8YJI - chain A; structure by X-ray diffraction, 2.10 A resolution.

# Chain A
Name: Endo-1,4-beta-xylanase
From: Trichoderma longibrachiatum
Notes: EC 3.2.1.8
Reference sequence: A0A2T4BZZ5 (A0A2T4BZZ5_TRILO); residues 1-190 here correspond to UniProt positions 35-224 (UniProt number = residue number + 34)
Sequence (190 residues; each row starts with the number of its first residue):
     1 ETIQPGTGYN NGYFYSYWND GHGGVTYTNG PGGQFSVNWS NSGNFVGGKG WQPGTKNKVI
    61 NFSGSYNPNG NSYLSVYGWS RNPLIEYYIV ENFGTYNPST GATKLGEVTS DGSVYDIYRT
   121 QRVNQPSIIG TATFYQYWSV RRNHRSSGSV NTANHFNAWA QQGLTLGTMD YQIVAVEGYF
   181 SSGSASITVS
Disordered / not traced: 96-101
Modified residues: Glu-1 (pyroglutamic acid; PCA)

# Summary
Chain A is Endo-1,4-beta-xylanase (Trichoderma longibrachiatum); the structure, Room temperature structure of
xylanase from Trichoderma longibrachiatum, was determined by X-ray diffraction (same publication as 8YJJ).
